Entry 4Z9V (X-ray diffraction, 2.10 A resolution); this record covers chains A and B of the 8 polymer chains in the assembly.

Chain A (and B):
Protein: Bcl-2-like protein 1, APOPTOSIS REGULATOR BCL-XL
Source organism: Homo sapiens
Notes: engineered mutation(s): FRAGMENT: BCL-XL DELTA-LOOP, residues 1-28 and residues 83-208; chain B of this document is another copy of the same molecule, construct and numbering; everything in this record applies to it too
UniProtKB: Q07817 (B2CL1_HUMAN); residue numbers follow UniProt; this construct covers 1-26, 83-208
Chain sequence (153 residues; numbered 0 to 208; 56 numbers in that range are skipped by the numbering (no residue carries them; nothing is unmodelled there); the number before each row is that of its first residue; numbering starts at 0):
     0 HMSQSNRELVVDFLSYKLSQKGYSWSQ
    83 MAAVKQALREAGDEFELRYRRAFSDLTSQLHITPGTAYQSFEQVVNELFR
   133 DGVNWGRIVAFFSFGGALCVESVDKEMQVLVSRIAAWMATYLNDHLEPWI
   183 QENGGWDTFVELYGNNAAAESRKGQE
Construct notes: expression tag (0)
Small-molecule neighbours: bicarbonate ion (BCT): D11, S14, Y15, A84, R91
UniProt features mapped onto this chain:
  - motif: S4 to W24 (BH4), V86 to R100 (BH3), E129 to G148 (BH1), P180 to Y195 (BH2)
Reported in the primary citation:
  - mutagenesis - Y101K: abolished binding to Translationally-controlled tumor protein
  - conformationally variable residues (side-chain flip): F105

Interface between chain A and chain B:
Residue-residue contacts - 75 pairs, chain A then chain B:
  H0(A) - N175(B)  hydrogen bond (backbone-side chain)
  M1(A) - A171(B)
  M1(A) - T172(B)
  M1(A) - N175(B)
  S2(A) - N175(B)  hydrogen bond (backbone-side chain)
  S2(A) - E179(B)  hydrogen bond
  N5(A) - A171(B)
  N5(A) - L174(B)
  N5(A) - N175(B)  hydrogen bond
  N5(A) - E179(B)  hydrogen bond
  E7(A) - M83(B)
  E7(A) - K87(B)  salt bridge
  L8(A) - V86(B)  hydrophobic
  L8(A) - K87(B)
  L8(A) - W188(B)  hydrophobic
  V9(A) - A167(B)
  V9(A) - M170(B)  hydrophobic
  V9(A) - A171(B)
  D11(A) - K87(B)
  D11(A) - R91(B)  salt bridge
  F12(A) - L90(B)
  F12(A) - G94(B)
  F12(A) - F144(B)
  F12(A) - S145(B)
  L13(A) - G147(B)
  L13(A) - G148(B)
  L13(A) - C151(B)  hydrophobic
  L13(A) - A167(B)  hydrophobic
  Y15(A) - R91(B)
  Y15(A) - D95(B)  hydrogen bond
  K16(A) - D95(B)  salt bridge
  K16(A) - E98(B)  salt bridge
  L17(A) - V152(B)  hydrophobic
  Q19(A) - D95(B)  hydrogen bond
  K20(A) - V152(B)
  Y22(A) - V152(B)
  Y22(A) - V155(B)  hydrophobic
  Y22(A) - D156(B)
  M83(A) - E7(B)
  V86(A) - L8(B)  hydrophobic
  K87(A) - E7(B)  salt bridge
  K87(A) - L8(B)
  K87(A) - D11(B)
  L90(A) - F12(B)
  R91(A) - D11(B)  salt bridge
  R91(A) - Y15(B)
  R91(A) - R91(B)
  D95(A) - Y15(B)  hydrogen bond
  D95(A) - K16(B)  salt bridge
  D95(A) - Q19(B)  hydrogen bond
  E98(A) - K16(B)  salt bridge
  E98(A) - K20(B)  salt bridge
  F144(A) - F12(B)
  S145(A) - F12(B)
  G148(A) - L13(B)
  C151(A) - L13(B)  hydrophobic
  V152(A) - L17(B)  hydrophobic
  V152(A) - K20(B)
  V152(A) - Y22(B)
  V155(A) - Y22(B)  hydrophobic
  D156(A) - Y22(B)  hydrogen bond
  A167(A) - V9(B)
  A167(A) - L13(B)  hydrophobic
  M170(A) - V9(B)  hydrophobic
  A171(A) - N5(B)
  A171(A) - R6(B)
  A171(A) - V9(B)
  T172(A) - M1(B)
  L174(A) - N5(B)
  N175(A) - M1(B)
  N175(A) - S2(B)  hydrogen bond (side chain-backbone)
  N175(A) - N5(B)  hydrogen bond
  E179(A) - S2(B)  hydrogen bond
  E179(A) - N5(B)  hydrogen bond
  W188(A) - L8(B)  hydrophobic
Interface residues without a listed pair, chain A (42 interface residues in all): R6, G94, G147, V163
Interface residues without a listed pair, chain B (42 interface residues in all): S4, V163

Overview:
The chain A/chain B interface involves 42 residues from each chain; the contacts include 14 hydrogen bonds and
9 salt bridges. Polar pairs include E7(A)-K87(B), D11(A)-R91(B) and K16(A)-D95(B). Ligands of chain A:
bicarbonate ion. From the paper: Y101K of chain A abolishes binding to Translationally-controlled tumor
protein; conformational variability at F105(A).
Chain A and chain B are both Bcl-2-like protein 1, APOPTOSIS REGULATOR BCL-XL (Homo sapiens); the structure,
TCTP contains a BH3-like domain, which instead of inhibiting, activates Bcl-xL, was determined by X-ray
diffraction.
